Entry 2VDE (X-ray diffraction, 3.20 A resolution); this record covers chains A and B of the 3 polymer chains in the assembly.

[Chain A (and B)]
Molecule: Outer membrane protein tolc
Source organism: Escherichia coli
Notes: chain B of this document is another copy of the same molecule, construct and numbering; everything in this record applies to it too
Reference sequence: P02930 (TOLC_ECOLI); residue numbers follow UniProt; this construct covers 1-450
Amino-acid sequence (460 residues; numbered 1 to 460; the number before each row is that of its first residue):
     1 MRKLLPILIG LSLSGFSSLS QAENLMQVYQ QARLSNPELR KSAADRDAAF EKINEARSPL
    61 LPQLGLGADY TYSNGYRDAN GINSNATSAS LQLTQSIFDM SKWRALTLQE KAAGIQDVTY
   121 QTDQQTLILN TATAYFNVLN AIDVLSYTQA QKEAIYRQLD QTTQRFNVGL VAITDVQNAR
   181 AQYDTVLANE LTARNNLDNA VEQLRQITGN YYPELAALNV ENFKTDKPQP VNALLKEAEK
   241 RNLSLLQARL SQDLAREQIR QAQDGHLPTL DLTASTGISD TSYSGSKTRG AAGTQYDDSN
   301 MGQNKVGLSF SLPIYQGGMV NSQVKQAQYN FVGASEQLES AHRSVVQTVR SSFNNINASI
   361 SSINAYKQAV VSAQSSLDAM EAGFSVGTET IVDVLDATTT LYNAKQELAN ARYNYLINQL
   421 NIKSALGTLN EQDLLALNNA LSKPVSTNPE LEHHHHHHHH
Unresolved in the structure: 1-22, 452-460
Differences from the reference sequence: conflict R2 (Lys in P02930); engineered mutation L191 (Val in P02930), F384 (Tyr in P02930), E389 (Arg in P02930)
Curated features (UniProtKB/Swiss-Prot):
  - mutagenesis: D393 (D393A: Decreases inhibition by hexaamminecobalt(3+)), D396 (D396A: Decreases inhibition by hexaamminecobalt(3+))

[Chain A / chain B interface]
Residue-residue contacts (103):
  G277(A) - Y76(B)
  I278(A) - Y76(B)  hydrophobic
  G293(A) - A291(B)
  N300(A) - D78(B)
  G302(A) - N74(B)
  G302(A) - Y76(B)  hydrogen bond (backbone-backbone)
  G302(A) - R77(B)
  G302(A) - A79(B)
  Q303(A) - S73(B)
  Q303(A) - N74(B)
  Q303(A) - Y76(B)
  N304(A) - Y72(B)
  N304(A) - S73(B)
  N304(A) - N74(B)  hydrogen bond (backbone-backbone)
  N304(A) - Y76(B)
  K305(A) - Y72(B)
  K305(A) - S73(B)
  V306(A) - T71(B)
  V306(A) - Y72(B)  hydrogen bond (backbone-backbone)
  G307(A) - Y70(B)
  G307(A) - T71(B)
  L308(A) - D69(B)
  L308(A) - Y70(B)  hydrogen bond (backbone-backbone)
  S309(A) - A68(B)
  S309(A) - D69(B)
  F310(A) - G67(B)
  F310(A) - A68(B)  hydrogen bond (backbone-backbone)
  S311(A) - L66(B)
  L312(A) - G65(B)
  L312(A) - L66(B)  hydrogen bond (backbone-backbone)
  P313(A) - L64(B)
  I314(A) - L64(B)  hydrogen bond (backbone-backbone)
  I314(A) - L66(B)  hydrophobic
  I314(A) - L91(B)  hydrophobic
  Y315(A) - L61(B)
  Y315(A) - P62(B)
  Y315(A) - Q63(B)
  Y315(A) - L64(B)  hydrogen bond (backbone-backbone)
  Q316(A) - S58(B)  hydrogen bond (backbone-side chain)
  Q316(A) - P62(B)
  Q316(A) - Q63(B)  hydrogen bond (backbone-side chain)
  G317(A) - S58(B)
  G317(A) - L61(B)
  G317(A) - P62(B)
  G317(A) - Q63(B)
  M319(A) - S58(B)
  S322(A) - E51(B)  hydrogen bond (side chain-backbone)
  S322(A) - N54(B)
  S322(A) - E55(B)
  K325(A) - E51(B)  salt bridge
  Q326(A) - A48(B)
  Q326(A) - K52(B)  hydrogen bond
  Q326(A) - E55(B)  hydrogen bond
  Y329(A) - A44(B)
  Y329(A) - D47(B)
  Y329(A) - A48(B)
  G333(A) - K41(B)
  G333(A) - A44(B)
  E336(A) - P37(B)
  E336(A) - R40(B)  salt bridge
  E336(A) - K41(B)
  Q337(A) - K41(B)
  E339(A) - P37(B)
  S340(A) - P37(B)
  S340(A) - E38(B)  hydrogen bond
  R343(A) - S35(B)  hydrogen bond
  R343(A) - N36(B)
  R343(A) - P37(B)
  R343(A) - R205(B)
  R343(A) - Q206(B)
  R343(A) - I207(B)  hydrogen bond (side chain-backbone)
  R343(A) - T208(B)  hydrogen bond (side chain-backbone)
  R343(A) - G209(B)
  S344(A) - Q206(B)
  V346(A) - R205(B)
  V346(A) - Y211(B)
  Q347(A) - E202(B)
  Q347(A) - Q203(B)
  Q347(A) - Q206(B)  hydrogen bond
  R350(A) - E202(B)  salt bridge
  R350(A) - Y211(B)
  S351(A) - N199(B)
  N354(A) - N195(B)
  N354(A) - D198(B)
  N354(A) - N199(B)  hydrogen bond
  N355(A) - N195(B)  hydrogen bond
  N355(A) - N199(B)  hydrogen bond
  A358(A) - L191(B)
  A358(A) - N195(B)
  S361(A) - L191(B)
  S362(A) - L191(B)
  A365(A) - A188(B)  hydrophobic
  Y366(A) - A188(B)
  Q368(A) - D184(B)
  S372(A) - R180(B)  hydrogen bond (side chain-backbone)
  S372(A) - A181(B)  hydrogen bond (side chain-backbone)
  S372(A) - D184(B)  hydrogen bond
  S375(A) - Q177(B)
  S376(A) - Q177(B)
  S376(A) - N178(B)
  A379(A) - T174(B)
  M380(A) - T174(B)
  E389(A) - T174(B)  hydrogen bond
Interface residues without a listed pair, chain A (56 interface residues in all): T276, M301, G318, Q323, V332, A369
Interface residues without a listed pair, chain B (56 interface residues in all): G75, I173, N189

[Overview]
The chain A/chain B interface involves 56 residues from each chain, with 25 hydrogen bonds and 3 salt bridges.
Among the polar pairs are K325(A)-E51(B), E336(A)-R40(B) and R350(A)-E202(B). UniProt lists 2 mutagenesis
sites on chain A.
Chain A and chain B are both Outer membrane protein tolc (Escherichia coli); the structure, Crystal Structure
of the Open State of TolC Outer Membrane Component of Mutlidrug Efflux Pumps, was determined by X-ray
diffraction, deposited together with 2VDD.
